Entry 8VK7 (electron microscopy, 3.09 A resolution); this record covers chains A and X of the 35 polymer chains in the assembly.

# Chain A
Molecule: 23S ribosomal RNA
Organism: Mycolicibacterium smegmatis MC2 155
Sequence (3120 nucleotides; row label = number of the first residue in the row):
     1 UAAGUGUUUAAGGGCGCAUGGUGGAUGCCUUGGCACUGGGAGCCGAUGAA
    51 GGACGUAGGAGGCUGCGAUAAGCCUCGGGGAGCUGUCAACCGAGCGUUGA
   101 UCCGAGGAUGUCCGAAUGGGGAAACCCGGCACGAGUGAUGUCGUGUCACC
   151 AGGCGCUGAAUAUAUAGGCGUCUGGGGGGAACGCGGGGAAGUGAAACAUC
   201 UCAGUACCCGUAGGAAGAGAAAACAAAAUGUGAUUCCGUGAGUAGUGGCG
   251 AGCGAAAGCGGAGGAUGGCUAAACCGUAUGCAUGUGAUACCGGGUAGGGG
   301 UUGUGUGUGCGGGGUUGUGGGACCUAUCUUUCCGGCUCUACCUGGCUGGA
   351 GGGCAGUGAGAAAAUGUUGUGGUUAGCGGAAAUGGCUUGGGAUGGCCUGC
   401 CGUAGACGGUGAGAGCCCGGUACGUGAAAACCCGACGUCUGUCUUGAUGG
   451 UGUUCCCGAGUAGCAGCGGGCCCGUGGAAUCUGCUGUGAAUCUGCCGGGA
   501 CCACCCGGUAAGCCUGAAUACUUCCCAGUGACCGAUAGCGGAUUAGUACC
   551 GUGAGGGAAUGGUGAAAAGUACCCCGGGAGGGGAGUGAAAGAGUACCUGA
   601 AACCGUGCGCUUACAAUCCGUCAGAGCCCUCGACGUGUCGUGGGGUGAUG
   651 GCGUGCCUUUUGAAGAAUGAGCCUGCGAGUCAGGGACAUGUCGCGAGGUU
   701 AACCCGGGUGGGGUAGCCGCAGCGAAAGCGAGUCUGAAUAGGGCGUAUCC
   751 ACACAAGAGUGUGUGGUGUAGUGGUGUGUUCUGGACCCGAAGCGGAGUGA
   801 UCUACCCAUGGCCAGGGUGAAGCGCGGGUAAGACCGCGUGGAGGCCCGAA
   851 CCCACUUAGGUUGAAGACUGAGGGGAUGAGCUGUGGGUAGGGGUGAAAGG
   901 CCAAUCAAACUCCGUGAUAGCUGGUUCUCCCCGAAAUGCAUUUAGGUGCA
   951 GCGUCGCAUGUUUCUUGCCGGAGGUAGAGCUACUGGAUGGCCGAUGGGCC
  1001 CCACAGGGUUACUGACGUCAGCCAAACUCCGAAUGCCGGUAAGUCCAAGA
  1051 GUGCGGCAGUGAGACGGCGGGGGAUAAGCUCCGUGCGUCGAGAGGGAAAC
  1101 AGCCCAGAUCGCCGGCUAAGGCCCCUAAGCGUGUGCUAAGUGGAAAAGGA
  1151 UGUGCAGUCGCGAAGACAACCAGGAGGUUGGCUUAGAAGCAGCCACCCUU
  1201 GAAAGAGUGCGUAAUAGCUCACUGGUCAAGUGAUUGUGCGCCGAUAAUGU
  1251 AGCGGGGCUCAAGCACACCGCCGAAGCCGCGGCAGCCAACGUGUUGGCUG
  1301 GGUAGGGGAGCGUCCUGCAUCCGGUGAAGCCGCCGAGUGAUCGAGUGGUG
  1351 GAGGGUGUGGGAGUGAGAAUGCAGGCAUGAGUAGCGAUUAGGCAAGUGAG
  1401 AACCUUGCCCGCCGAAAGACCAAGGGUUCCUGGGCCAGGCCAGUCCGCCC
  1451 AGGGUGAGUCGGGACCUAAGGCGAGGCCGACAGGCGUAGUCGAUGGACAA
  1501 CGGGUUGAUAUUCCCGUACCCGUGUAUGUGCGUCCAUGAUGAAUCAGCGG
  1551 UACUAACCAUCCAAAACCACCGUGACCGCACCUUUCGGGGUGUGGCGUUG
  1601 GUGGGGCUGCAUGGGACCUUCGUUGGUAGUAGUCAAGCGAUGGGGUGACG
  1651 CAGGAAGGUAGCCGUACCGGUCAGUGGUAAUACCGGGGUAAGCCUGUAGG
  1701 GAGUCAGAUAGGUAAAUCCGUCUGGCAUAUAUCCUGAGAGGUGAUGCAUA
  1751 GCCGAGUGAGGCGAAUUCGGUGAUCCUAUGCUGCCGAGAAAAGCCUCUAG
  1801 CGAGGACAUACACGGCCCGUACCCCAAACCAACACAGGUGGUCAGGUAGA
  1851 GAAUACUAAGGCGUACGAGUGAACUAUGGUUAAGGAACUCGGCAAAAUGC
  1901 CCCCGUAACUUCGGGAGAAGGGGGACCCACAUGGCGUGUAAGCCUUUACG
  1951 GCCCAAGCGUGAGUGGGUGGCACAAACCAGUGAGAAGCGACUGUUUACUA
  2001 AAAACACAGGUCCGUGCGAAGUCGCAAGACGAUGUAUACGGACUGACGCC
  2051 UGCCCGGUGCUGGAAGGUUAAGAGGACCCGUUAACUCCCUUUGGGGGUGA
  2101 AGCGGAGAAUUUAAGCCCCAGUAAACGGCGGUGGUAACUAUAACCAUCCU
  2151 AAGGUAGCGAAAUUCCUUGUCGGGUAAGUUCCGACCUGCACGAAUGGCGU
  2201 AACGACUUCUCAACUGUCUCAACCAUAGACUCGGCGAAAUUGCACUACGA
  2251 GUAAAGAUGCUCGUUACGCGCGGCAGGACGAAAAGACCCCGGGACCUUCA
  2301 CUACAACUUGGUAUUGGUGCUCGAUACGGUUUGUGUAGGAUAGGUGGGAG
  2351 ACUGUGAAGCUCACACGCCAGUGUGGGUGGAGUCGUUGUUGAAAUACCAC
  2401 UCUGAUCGUAUUGGGCCUCUAACCUCGGACCGUAUAUCCGGUUCAGGGAC
  2451 AGUGCCUGGUGGGUAGUUUAACUGGGGCGGUUGCCUCCUAAAAUGUAACG
  2501 GAGGCGCCCAAAGGUUCCCUCAACCUGGACGGCAAUCAGGUGUUGAGUGU
  2551 AAGUGCACAAGGGAGCUUGACUGCGAGACGGACAUGUCGAGCAGGGACGA
  2601 AAGUCGGGACUAGUGAUCCGGCACCUCUGAGUGGAAGGGGUGUCGCUCAA
  2651 CGGAUAAAAGGUACCCCGGGGAUAACAGGCUGAUCUUCCCCAAGAGUCCA
  2701 UAUCGACGGGAUGGUUUGGCACCUCGAUGUCGGCUCGUCGCAUCCUGGGG
  2751 CUGGAGCAGGUCCCAAGGGUUGGGCUGUUCGCCCAUUAAAGCGGCACGCG
  2801 AGCUGGGUUUAGAACGUCGUGAGACAGUUCGGUCUCUAUCCGCCGCGCGC
  2851 GUCAGAAGCUUGAGGAAACCUGUCCCUAGUACGAGAGGACCGGGACGGAC
  2901 GAACCUCUGGUAUACCAGUUGUCCCACCAGGGGCACGGCUGGAUAGCCAC
  2951 GUUCGGACAGGAUAACCGCUGAAAGCAUCUAAGCGGGAAACCUCUUCCAA
  3001 GACCAGGCUUCUCACCCUCUAGGAGGGAUAAGGCCCCCCGCAGACCACGG
  3051 GAUUGAUAGACCAGACCUGGAAGCCUAGUAAUAGGUGCAGGGAACUGGCA
  3101 CUAACCGGCCGAAAACUUAC
Unresolved in the structure: 1, 1546-1619, 2056-2150

# Chain X
Protein: 50S ribosomal protein L27
Organism: Mycolicibacterium smegmatis MC2 155
UniProtKB: A0R150 (RL27_MYCS2); residues 1-88 here = UniProt positions 1-88
Chain sequence (88 residues; each row starts with the number of its first residue):
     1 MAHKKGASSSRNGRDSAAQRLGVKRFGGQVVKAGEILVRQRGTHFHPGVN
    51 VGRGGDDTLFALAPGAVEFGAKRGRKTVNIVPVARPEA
Unresolved in the structure: 1-7, 87-88

# Interface between chain A and chain X
Pairs across the interface (89):
  G757(A) - Arg85(X)  hydrogen bond to the base
  A758(A) - Ala33(X)  base contact
  A758(A) - Leu62(X)  base contact
  A758(A) - Pro64(X)  base contact
  G759(A) - Val31(X)  base contact
  G759(A) - Lys32(X)  base contact
  G759(A) - Ala33(X)  hydrogen bond to the base
  G759(A) - Pro64(X)  base contact
  G970(A) - Phe26(X)  base contact
  G970(A) - Gly27(X)  hydrogen bond to the base
  G971(A) - Phe26(X)  base contact
  G971(A) - Gly27(X)  hydrogen bond to the sugar
  G971(A) - Phe69(X)  sugar contact
  A972(A) - Phe26(X)  base contact
  A972(A) - Phe45(X)  sugar contact
  A972(A) - Phe69(X)  sugar contact
  A972(A) - Lys76(X)  salt bridge to the phosphate
  G973(A) - His44(X)  salt bridge to the phosphate
  C1037(A) - Phe26(X)  base contact
  C1037(A) - Gln29(X)  hydrogen bond to the sugar
  G1038(A) - Gly28(X)  hydrogen bond to the sugar
  G1038(A) - Gln29(X)  sugar contact
  G2479(A) - Ser9(X)  base contact
  G2480(A) - Ser9(X)  sugar contact
  C2485(A) - Arg14(X)  base contact
  C2485(A) - Asp15(X)  base contact
  C2485(A) - Ser16(X)  phosphate contact
  C2485(A) - Ala17(X)  hydrogen bond to the phosphate
  C2485(A) - Gln19(X)  hydrogen bond to the phosphate
  U2486(A) - Asp15(X)  base contact
  U2486(A) - Ser16(X)  hydrogen bond to the phosphate
  U2486(A) - Gln19(X)  phosphate contact
  C2487(A) - Asp15(X)  hydrogen bond to the base
  C2488(A) - Asp15(X)  base contact
  U2494(A) - Arg20(X)  sugar contact
  U2494(A) - Leu21(X)  sugar contact
  G2495(A) - Ala18(X)  phosphate contact
  G2495(A) - Gln19(X)  phosphate contact
  G2495(A) - Arg20(X)  sugar contact
  C2499(A) - Ser10(X)  sugar contact
  G2501(A) - Ser10(X)  phosphate contact
  G2501(A) - Asn12(X)  hydrogen bond to the phosphate
  A2502(A) - Asn12(X)  hydrogen bond to the phosphate
  A2502(A) - Arg14(X)  hydrogen bond to the base
  G2503(A) - Arg14(X)  hydrogen bond to the base
  G2504(A) - Arg14(X)  base contact
  G2553(A) - Arg41(X)  base contact
  U2554(A) - Arg41(X)  hydrogen bond to the sugar
  U2554(A) - Gly42(X)  hydrogen bond to the base
  U2554(A) - His44(X)  phosphate contact
  G2555(A) - Thr43(X)  hydrogen bond to the sugar
  G2555(A) - His44(X)  salt bridge to the phosphate
  C2556(A) - His46(X)  salt bridge to the phosphate
  C2558(A) - Arg73(X)  hydrogen bond to the base
  C2558(A) - Arg75(X)  hydrogen bond to the base
  A2560(A) - Thr43(X)  hydrogen bond to the base
  A2576(A) - Ala33(X)  base contact
  A2576(A) - Gly34(X)  base contact
  G2577(A) - Lys32(X)  phosphate contact
  G2577(A) - Ala33(X)  hydrogen bond to the sugar
  G2577(A) - Gly34(X)  hydrogen bond to the base
  G2577(A) - Glu35(X)  sugar contact
  A2578(A) - Arg25(X)  phosphate contact
  A2578(A) - Lys32(X)  salt bridge to the phosphate
  A2578(A) - Glu35(X)  sugar contact
  A2578(A) - Ile36(X)  hydrogen bond to the sugar
  C2579(A) - Lys24(X)  sugar contact
  C2579(A) - Arg25(X)  salt bridge to the phosphate
  C2579(A) - Arg39(X)  hydrogen bond to the sugar
  G2580(A) - Arg20(X)  hydrogen bond to the phosphate
  G2580(A) - Lys24(X)  salt bridge to the phosphate
  G2581(A) - Arg20(X)  salt bridge to the phosphate
  U2587(A) - Arg39(X)  hydrogen bond to the base
  U2587(A) - Asp56(X)  sugar contact
  C2588(A) - Arg39(X)  sugar contact
  C2588(A) - Gly54(X)  phosphate contact
  C2588(A) - Gly55(X)  hydrogen bond to the phosphate
  C2588(A) - Asp56(X)  sugar contact
  C2588(A) - Thr58(X)  sugar contact
  C2588(A) - Phe60(X)  sugar contact
  G2589(A) - Gly54(X)  phosphate contact
  G2589(A) - Gly55(X)  hydrogen bond to the phosphate
  G2589(A) - Phe60(X)  sugar contact
  A2590(A) - Phe60(X)  phosphate contact
  C2610(A) - Arg41(X)  sugar contact
  C2610(A) - Gly55(X)  sugar contact
  C2610(A) - Asp56(X)  hydrogen bond to the sugar
  C2610(A) - Asp57(X)  sugar contact
  U2611(A) - Arg41(X)  hydrogen bond to the sugar
Also at the interface, not in a pair above, chain A (44 interface residues in all): C2484, U2489, U2496, A2609
Also at the interface, not in a pair above, chain X (47 interface residues in all): Ser8, Val23, Arg53, Ala63

# Overview
44 residues of chain A and 47 residues of chain X are in contact; the contacts include 30 hydrogen bonds and 8
salt bridges. Polar contacts include G757(A)-Arg85(X), G759(A)-Ala33(X) and G970(A)-Gly27(X).
Here chain A is 23S ribosomal RNA and chain X is 50S ribosomal protein L27, both from Mycolicibacterium
smegmatis MC2 155. Entry 8VK7 (Structure of Mycobacterium smegmatis 50S ribosomal subunit bound to
HflX:50S-HflX-B) was determined by electron microscopy together with 8VIO, 8VK0, 8VKI, 8VKW, 8VPK, 8VR4, 8VR8
and 8VRL from the same study.
